Entry 7PIP (electron microscopy, 9.30 A resolution (very low resolution: no residue pairs are listed; an interface is given only as per-side residue counts)); this record covers chains c and 3 of the 55 polymer chains in the assembly.

[Chain c]
Molecule: 50S ribosomal protein L4
Organism: Mycoplasma pneumoniae M129
UniProtKB: P75579 (RL4_MYCPN); residue numbers follow UniProt; this construct covers 1-212
Chain sequence (212 residues; numbered 1 to 212; the number before each row is that of its first residue):
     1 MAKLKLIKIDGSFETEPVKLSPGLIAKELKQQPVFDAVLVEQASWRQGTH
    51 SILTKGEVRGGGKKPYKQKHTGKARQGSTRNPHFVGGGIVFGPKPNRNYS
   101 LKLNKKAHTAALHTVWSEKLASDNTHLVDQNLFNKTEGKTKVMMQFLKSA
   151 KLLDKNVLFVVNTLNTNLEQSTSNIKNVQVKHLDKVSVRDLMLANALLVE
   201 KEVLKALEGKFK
Disordered / not traced: 1, 212

[Chain 3]
Molecule: 23S ribosomal RNA
Organism: Mycoplasma pneumoniae M129
Sequence (2907 nucleotides; numbered 1 to 2907; the number before each row is that of its first residue):
     1 UACAAUAAGUUACUAAGGGCUUAUGGUGGAUGCCUUGGCACUAAUAGGCG
    51 AUGAAGGACGUGUUAACCUGCGAUAAGCUUCGGGUAGGUGGUAAGAACCU
   101 CAGAUCCGGAGAUUUCCGAAUGGAGCAAUCCGGUAGUUGGAAACAGCUAU
   151 CAUUAAUUGAUGAAUAAAUAGUCAAUUAAAGCAAUACGUGGUGAAGUGAA
   201 ACAUCUCAGUAGCCACAGGAAAAGAAAACGAAUGUGAUUCCGUGUGUAGU
   251 GGCGAGCGAAAGCGGAACAGGCCAAACUUAUCAUUAGAUAGGGGUUGUAG
   301 GGCUUGCAAUGUGGACUUGAAAACGAUAGAAGAAGCUGUUGGAAAGCAGC
   351 GCGCAAAAGGGUGAUAGCCCCGUAUUUGAAAUUGUUUUCAUACCUAGCGA
   401 GAUCCCUGAGUAGCUCGGAAAACGUUAUUUUGAGUGAAUCUGCCCAGACC
   451 AUUGGGUAAGCCUAAAUACUAAUUAGUGACCGAUAGCGAAACAGUACCGU
   501 GAGGGAAAGGUGAAAAGAACCCAGAGAUGGGAGUGAAAUAGAUUCUGAAA
   551 CCAUAUGCCUACAACGUGUCAGAGCACAUUAAUGUGUGAUGGCGUGCGUU
   601 UUGAAGUAUGAGCCGGCGAGUUAUGAUAGCAAGCGUUAGUUAACCAGGAG
   651 AUGGGGAGCUGUAGCGAAAGCGAGUUUUAAAAGAGCGUUUGUUUGUUAUU
   701 AUAGACCCGAAACGGGUUGAGCUAGUCAUGAGCAGGUUGAAGGUUGAGUA
   751 ACAUCAACUGGAGGACCGAACCGACUCUCGUUGAAACGAUAGCGGAUGAC
   801 UUGUGAUUAGGGGUGAAAUUCCAAUCGAAAUCCGUGAUAGCUGGUUCUCG
   851 UCGAAAUAGCUUUAAGGCUAGCGUGAGAUCACAAAUAAGUGGAGGUAAAG
   901 CUACUGAAUGUAUGAUGGCGCCACCUAGGCGUACUGAAUACAAUUAAACU
   951 CUGAAUGCCAUUUAUUUUAUUCUCGCAGUCAGACAGUGGGGGAUAAGCUU
  1001 CAUUGUCAAGAGGGGAAGAGCCCAGAUCAUUAAAUAAGGUCCCCAAAAUA
  1051 UACUAAGUGGAAAAGGAUGUGAAAGUGCUAAAACAGCAAGGAUGUUGGCU
  1101 UAGAAGCAGCCAUCGUUUAAAGAGUGCGUAACAGCUCACUUGUCGAGUGU
  1151 UUUUGCGCCGAAGAUGUAACGGGGCUAAGUAUAUUACCGAAUUUAUGGAU
  1201 AAGAUUUAUAUCUUGUGGUAGACGAGCGUUGUAUUGGAGUUGAAGUCAAA
  1251 GCGUGAGCAUUGGUGGAUCCAAUACAAGUGAGAAUGCCGGCAUGAGUAAC
  1301 GCUUGGGAGUGAGAAUCUCCCAAACCGAUUGACUAAGGUUUCCUGGACCA
  1351 GGGUCGUCCUUCCAGGGUUAGUCUGGACCUAAGCUGAGGCUGAAAAGCGU
  1401 AGGCGAUGGACAACAGGUUAAUAUUCCUGUACUUACAGUUAGACUGAUGG
  1451 AGUGACAAAGAAGGUUUUCCACCCCCAUAAUUGGAUUUGGGGAUAAAUCA
  1501 UAAGGUGGUACAAUAGGCAAAUCCGUUGUGCAUAACAUUGAGUGAUGAUG
  1551 UCGAGUGAAUGAGUGAUCAAGUAGCGAAGGUGGUAUUAAUCAUGCUUUCA
  1601 AGAAAAGCUUCUAGGGUUAAUCUAGCUGUAACCAGUACCGAGAACGAACA
  1651 CACGUAGUCAAGGAGAGGAUCCUAAGGUUAGCGAGUGAACUAUAGCCAAG
  1701 GAACUCUGCAAAUUAACCCCGUAAGUUAGCGAGAAGGGGUGCUUAUGUAA
  1751 AAGUAAGCCGCAGUGAAGAACGAGGGGGGACUGUUUAACUAAAACACAAC
  1801 UCUAUGCCAAACCGUAAGGUGAUGUAUAUGGGGUGACACCUGCCCAGUGC
  1851 UGGAAGGUUAAAGAAGGAGGUUAGCGCAAGCGAAGCUUUUAACUGAAGCC
  1901 CCAGUGAACGGCGGCCGUAACUAUAACGGUCCUAAGGUAGCGAAAUUCCU
  1951 AGUCGGGUAAAUUCCGUCCCGCUUGAAUGGUGUAACCAUCUCUUGACUGU
  2001 CUCGGCUAUAGACUCGGUGAAAUCCAGGUACGGGUGAAGACACCCGUUAG
  2051 GCGCAACGGGACGGAAAGACCCCGUGAAGCUUUACUGUAGCUUAAUAUUG
  2101 AUCAGGACAUUAUCAUGUAGAGAAUAGGUAGGAGCAAUCGAUGCAAGUUC
  2151 GCUAGGACUUGUUGAUGCGAAAGGUGGAAUACUACCCUUGGUUGUGUGCU
  2201 GUUCUAAUUGGUAACUGUUAUCCAGUUUCAAGACAGUGUUAGGUGGGCAG
  2251 UUUGACUGGGGCGGUCGCCUCCUAAAAGGUAACGGAGGCGUACAAAGGUA
  2301 CCUUCAGUACGGUUGGAAAUCGUAUGUAGAGUGUAAUGGUGUAAGGGUGC
  2351 UUGACUGUGAGACAUACAGGUCGAACAGGUGAGAAAUCAGGUCAUAGUGA
  2401 UCCGGUGGUCCAGUAUGGAAUGGCCAUCGCUCAACGGAUAAAAGCUACUC
  2451 CGGGGAUAACAGGCUGAUACUGCCCAAGAGUUCAUAUCGACGGCAGUGUU
  2501 UGGCACCUCGAUGUCGACUCAUCUCAUCCUCGAGCUGAAGCAGGUUCGAA
  2551 GGGUUCGGCUGUUCGCCGAUUAAAGAGAUACGUGAGUUGGGUUCAAACCG
  2601 UCGUGAGACAGGUUGGUCCCUAUCUAUUGUGCCCGUAGGAAGAUUGAAGA
  2651 GUGUUGCUUCUAGUACGAGAGGACCGAAGCGAGGACACCUCUUAUGCUCC
  2701 AGUUGUAGCGCCAGCUGCACCGCUGGGUAGUAACGUGUCUAUUAGAUAAA
  2751 CGCUGAAAGCAUCUAAGUGUGAAACUAUCUCAAAGAUUAAUCUUCCCAUU
  2801 UCGCAAGAAAGUAAGAGCCGUCAAAGACGAUGACGUUGAUAGGUUACAGG
  2851 UGUAAGCAUAGUGAUAUGUUGAGCUGAGUAAUACUAAUUGCUCGAGGACU
  2901 UAUUGGA
Disordered / not traced: 1-7, 923-927, 1560-1569, 2901-2907

[Chain c / chain 3 interface]
At this resolution (9 A) residue pairs are not listed: 83 residues of chain c and 74 of chain 3 lie at the interface.

[Overview]
The interface between chain c and chain 3 involves 83 residues on one side and 74 on the other.
Chain c is 50S ribosomal protein L4 and chain 3 is 23S ribosomal RNA, both from Mycoplasma pneumoniae M129;
the structure, 70S ribosome with EF-Tu-tRNA and P-site tRNA in pseudouridimycin-treated Mycoplasma pneumoniae
cells, was determined by electron microscopy, deposited together with 7OOC, 7OOD, 7P6Z, 7PAH, 7PAI, 7PAJ and
23 further entries.
